Entry 8VG4 (electron microscopy, 3.11 A resolution); this record covers chains A and B.

[Chain A]
Name: Fatty acid synthase
Organism: Homo sapiens
Notes: EC 2.3.1.85, 2.3.1.38, 2.3.1.39, 2.3.1.41, 1.1.1.100, 4.2.1.59, 1.3.1.39, 3.1.2.14
UniProtKB: P49327 (FAS_HUMAN); residue numbers follow UniProt; this construct covers 2-2511
Sequence (2553 residues; each row starts with the number of its first residue; numbers below 1 keep their minus sign (Met-31 is residue -31)):
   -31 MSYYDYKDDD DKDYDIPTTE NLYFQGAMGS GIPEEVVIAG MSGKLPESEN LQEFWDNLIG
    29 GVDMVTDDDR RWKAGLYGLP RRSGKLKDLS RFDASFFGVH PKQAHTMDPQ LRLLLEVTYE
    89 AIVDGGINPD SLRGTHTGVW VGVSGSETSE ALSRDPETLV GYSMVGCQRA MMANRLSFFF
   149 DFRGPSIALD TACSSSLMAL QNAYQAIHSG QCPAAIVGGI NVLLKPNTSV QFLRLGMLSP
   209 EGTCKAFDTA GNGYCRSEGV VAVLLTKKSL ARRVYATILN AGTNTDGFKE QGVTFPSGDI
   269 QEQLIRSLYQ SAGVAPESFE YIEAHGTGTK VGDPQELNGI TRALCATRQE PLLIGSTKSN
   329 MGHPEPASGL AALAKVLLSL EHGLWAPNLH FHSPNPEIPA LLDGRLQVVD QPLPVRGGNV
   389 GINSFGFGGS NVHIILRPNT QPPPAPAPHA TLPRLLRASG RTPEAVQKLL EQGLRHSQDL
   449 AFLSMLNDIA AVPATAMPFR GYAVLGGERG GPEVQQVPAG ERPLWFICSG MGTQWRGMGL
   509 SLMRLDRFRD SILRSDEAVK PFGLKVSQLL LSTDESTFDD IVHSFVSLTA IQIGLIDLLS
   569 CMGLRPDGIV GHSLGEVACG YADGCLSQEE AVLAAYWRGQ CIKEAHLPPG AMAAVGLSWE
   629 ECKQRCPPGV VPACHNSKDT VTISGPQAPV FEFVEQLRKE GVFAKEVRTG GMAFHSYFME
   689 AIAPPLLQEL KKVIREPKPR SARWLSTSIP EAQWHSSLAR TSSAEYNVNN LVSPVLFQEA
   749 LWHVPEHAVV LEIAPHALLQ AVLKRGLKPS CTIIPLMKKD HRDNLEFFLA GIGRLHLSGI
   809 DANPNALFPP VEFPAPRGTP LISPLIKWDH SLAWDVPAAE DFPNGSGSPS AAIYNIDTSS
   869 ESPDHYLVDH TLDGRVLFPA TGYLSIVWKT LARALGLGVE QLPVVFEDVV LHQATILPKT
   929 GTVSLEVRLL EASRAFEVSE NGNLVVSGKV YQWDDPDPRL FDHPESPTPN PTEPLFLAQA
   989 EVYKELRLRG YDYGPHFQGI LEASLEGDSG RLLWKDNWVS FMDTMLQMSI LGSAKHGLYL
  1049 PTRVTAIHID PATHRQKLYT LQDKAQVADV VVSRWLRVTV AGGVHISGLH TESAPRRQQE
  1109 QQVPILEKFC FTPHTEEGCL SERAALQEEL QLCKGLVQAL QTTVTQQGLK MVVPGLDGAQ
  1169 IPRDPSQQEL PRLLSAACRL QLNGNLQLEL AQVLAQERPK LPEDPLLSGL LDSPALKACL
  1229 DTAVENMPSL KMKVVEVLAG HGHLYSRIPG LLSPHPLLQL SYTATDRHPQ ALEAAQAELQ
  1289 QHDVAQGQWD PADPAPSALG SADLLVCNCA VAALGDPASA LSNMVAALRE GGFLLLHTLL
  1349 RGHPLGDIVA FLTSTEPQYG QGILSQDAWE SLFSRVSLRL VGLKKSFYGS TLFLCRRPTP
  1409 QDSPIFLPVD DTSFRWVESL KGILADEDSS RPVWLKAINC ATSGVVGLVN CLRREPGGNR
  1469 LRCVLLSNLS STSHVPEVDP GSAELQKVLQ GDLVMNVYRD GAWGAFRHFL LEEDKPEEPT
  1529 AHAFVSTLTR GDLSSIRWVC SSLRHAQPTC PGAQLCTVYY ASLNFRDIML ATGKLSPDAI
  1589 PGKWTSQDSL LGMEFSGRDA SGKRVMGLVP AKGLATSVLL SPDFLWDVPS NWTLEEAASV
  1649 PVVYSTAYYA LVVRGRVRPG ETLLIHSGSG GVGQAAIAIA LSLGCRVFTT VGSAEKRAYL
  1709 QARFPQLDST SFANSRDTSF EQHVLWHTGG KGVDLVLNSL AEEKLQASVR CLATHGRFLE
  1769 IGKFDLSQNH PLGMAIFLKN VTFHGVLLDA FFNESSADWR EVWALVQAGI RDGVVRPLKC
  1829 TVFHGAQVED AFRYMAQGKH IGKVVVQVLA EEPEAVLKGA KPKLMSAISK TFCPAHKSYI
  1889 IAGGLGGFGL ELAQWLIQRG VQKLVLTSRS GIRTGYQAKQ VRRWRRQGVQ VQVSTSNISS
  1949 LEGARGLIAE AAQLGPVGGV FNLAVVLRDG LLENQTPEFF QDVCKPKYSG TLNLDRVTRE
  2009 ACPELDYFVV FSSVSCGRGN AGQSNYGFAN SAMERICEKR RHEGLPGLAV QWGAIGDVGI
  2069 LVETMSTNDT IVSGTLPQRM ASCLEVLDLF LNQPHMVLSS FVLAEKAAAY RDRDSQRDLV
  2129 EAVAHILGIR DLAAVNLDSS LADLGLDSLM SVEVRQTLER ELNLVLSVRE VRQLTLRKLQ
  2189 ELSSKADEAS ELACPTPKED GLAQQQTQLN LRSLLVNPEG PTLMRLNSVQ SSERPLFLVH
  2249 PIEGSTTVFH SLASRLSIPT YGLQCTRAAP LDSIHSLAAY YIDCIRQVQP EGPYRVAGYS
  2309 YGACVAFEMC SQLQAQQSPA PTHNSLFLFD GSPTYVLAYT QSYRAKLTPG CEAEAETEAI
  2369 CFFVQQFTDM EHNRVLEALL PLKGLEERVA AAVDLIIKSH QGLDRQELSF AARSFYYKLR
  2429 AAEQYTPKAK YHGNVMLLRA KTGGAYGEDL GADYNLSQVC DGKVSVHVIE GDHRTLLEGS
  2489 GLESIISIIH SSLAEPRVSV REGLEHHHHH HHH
Not modelled in the structure: -31 to 858, 1149-1172, 2067-2080, 2113-2521
Differences from the reference sequence: initiating methionine (-31); expression tag (-30 to 1, 2512-2521); conflict Thr1151 (Lys in P49327)
Swiss-Prot annotation at these positions:
  - active site: Cys161 (For beta-ketoacyl synthase activity), His293 (For beta-ketoacyl synthase activity), His331 (For beta-ketoacyl synthase activity), Ser581 (For malonyltransferase activity), His878 (Proton acceptor), Asp1031 (Proton donor), Ser2308 (For thioesterase activity), His2481 (For thioesterase activity)
  - binding site (an acyl-CoA): Asp647, Thr648, Phe671, Arg773
  - modified residue: Ser63 (Phosphoserine), Lys70 (N6-acetyllysine), Ser207 (Phosphoserine), Lys298 (N6-acetyllysine), Lys436 (N6-acetyllysine), Lys528 (N6-acetyllysine), Lys673 (N6-acetyllysine), Ser725 (Phosphoserine), Lys992 (N6-acetyllysine), Ser1174 (Phosphoserine), Ser1411 (Phosphoserine), Cys1471 (S-nitrosocysteine), Ser1584 (Phosphoserine), Ser1594 (Phosphoserine), Lys1704 (N6-(pyridoxal phosphate)lysine), Lys1771 (N6-acetyllysine), Lys1847 (N6-acetyllysine), Lys1995 (N6-acetyllysine), Cys2091 (S-nitrosocysteine), Ser2156 (O-(pantetheine 4'-phosphoryl)serine) and 5 more in UniProt
  - cross-link: Lys2449 (Glycyl lysine isopeptide (Lys-Gly) (interchain with G-Cter in SUMO2))
Small-molecule neighbours:
  - NADPH (NDP; NADPH dihydro-nicotinamide-adenine-dinucleotide phosphate), molecule 1: Phe1573, Val1650, Val1651, Thr1654, Ser1675, Ser1677, Gly1678, Gly1679, Val1680, Gly1681, Val1699, Gly1700, Lys1704, Ser1723, Arg1724, Ser1747, Ile1769, Val1794, Leu1795, Leu1796, Met1843, Ala1844, Gly1846, His1848, Gly1850
  - NADPH (NDP), molecule 2: Ala1890, Gly1891, Gly1894, Gly1895, Phe1896, Thr1915, Ser1916, Arg1917, Ser1918, Arg1921, Asn1970, Leu1971, Ala1972, Val1973, Pro1994, Lys1995, Phe2019, Ser2020, Ser2021, Tyr2034, Trp2060, Gly2061, Ala2062, Ile2063
From the paper describing this entry:
  - binding site for NADPH: Lys1995, Tyr2034
  - catalytic residues: Thr1654, Lys1771, Asp1797, Lys1995, Tyr2034 (citing earlier work)
  - mutagenesis - M1577A, R1841A: decreased catalytic activity
  - mutagenesis - R1841A: abolished catalytic activity on C-glucose

[Chain B]
Name: Fatty acid synthase
Organism: Homo sapiens
Notes: EC 2.3.1.85, 2.3.1.38, 2.3.1.39, 2.3.1.41, 1.1.1.100, 4.2.1.59, 1.3.1.39, 3.1.2.14
UniProtKB: P49327 (FAS_HUMAN); numbering as in UniProt (aligned over 2-2511)
Sequence (2553 residues; row label = number of the first residue in the row; numbers below 1 keep their minus sign (Met-31 is residue -31)):
   -31 MSYYDYKDDD DKDYDIPTTE NLYFQGAMGS GIPEEVVIAG MSGKLPESEN LQEFWDNLIG
    29 GVDMVTDDDR RWKAGLYGLP RRSGKLKDLS RFDASFFGVH PKQAHTMDPQ LRLLLEVTYE
    89 AIVDGGINPD SLRGTHTGVW VGVSGSETSE ALSRDPETLV GYSMVGCQRA MMANRLSFFF
   149 DFRGPSIALD TACSSSLMAL QNAYQAIHSG QCPAAIVGGI NVLLKPNTSV QFLRLGMLSP
   209 EGTCKAFDTA GNGYCRSEGV VAVLLTKKSL ARRVYATILN AGTNTDGFKE QGVTFPSGDI
   269 QEQLIRSLYQ SAGVAPESFE YIEAHGTGTK VGDPQELNGI TRALCATRQE PLLIGSTKSN
   329 MGHPEPASGL AALAKVLLSL EHGLWAPNLH FHSPNPEIPA LLDGRLQVVD QPLPVRGGNV
   389 GINSFGFGGS NVHIILRPNT QPPPAPAPHA TLPRLLRASG RTPEAVQKLL EQGLRHSQDL
   449 AFLSMLNDIA AVPATAMPFR GYAVLGGERG GPEVQQVPAG ERPLWFICSG MGTQWRGMGL
   509 SLMRLDRFRD SILRSDEAVK PFGLKVSQLL LSTDESTFDD IVHSFVSLTA IQIGLIDLLS
   569 CMGLRPDGIV GHSLGEVACG YADGCLSQEE AVLAAYWRGQ CIKEAHLPPG AMAAVGLSWE
   629 ECKQRCPPGV VPACHNSKDT VTISGPQAPV FEFVEQLRKE GVFAKEVRTG GMAFHSYFME
   689 AIAPPLLQEL KKVIREPKPR SARWLSTSIP EAQWHSSLAR TSSAEYNVNN LVSPVLFQEA
   749 LWHVPEHAVV LEIAPHALLQ AVLKRGLKPS CTIIPLMKKD HRDNLEFFLA GIGRLHLSGI
   809 DANPNALFPP VEFPAPRGTP LISPLIKWDH SLAWDVPAAE DFPNGSGSPS AAIYNIDTSS
   869 ESPDHYLVDH TLDGRVLFPA TGYLSIVWKT LARALGLGVE QLPVVFEDVV LHQATILPKT
   929 GTVSLEVRLL EASRAFEVSE NGNLVVSGKV YQWDDPDPRL FDHPESPTPN PTEPLFLAQA
   989 EVYKELRLRG YDYGPHFQGI LEASLEGDSG RLLWKDNWVS FMDTMLQMSI LGSAKHGLYL
  1049 PTRVTAIHID PATHRQKLYT LQDKAQVADV VVSRWLRVTV AGGVHISGLH TESAPRRQQE
  1109 QQVPILEKFC FTPHTEEGCL SERAALQEEL QLCKGLVQAL QTTVTQQGLK MVVPGLDGAQ
  1169 IPRDPSQQEL PRLLSAACRL QLNGNLQLEL AQVLAQERPK LPEDPLLSGL LDSPALKACL
  1229 DTAVENMPSL KMKVVEVLAG HGHLYSRIPG LLSPHPLLQL SYTATDRHPQ ALEAAQAELQ
  1289 QHDVAQGQWD PADPAPSALG SADLLVCNCA VAALGDPASA LSNMVAALRE GGFLLLHTLL
  1349 RGHPLGDIVA FLTSTEPQYG QGILSQDAWE SLFSRVSLRL VGLKKSFYGS TLFLCRRPTP
  1409 QDSPIFLPVD DTSFRWVESL KGILADEDSS RPVWLKAINC ATSGVVGLVN CLRREPGGNR
  1469 LRCVLLSNLS STSHVPEVDP GSAELQKVLQ GDLVMNVYRD GAWGAFRHFL LEEDKPEEPT
  1529 AHAFVSTLTR GDLSSIRWVC SSLRHAQPTC PGAQLCTVYY ASLNFRDIML ATGKLSPDAI
  1589 PGKWTSQDSL LGMEFSGRDA SGKRVMGLVP AKGLATSVLL SPDFLWDVPS NWTLEEAASV
  1649 PVVYSTAYYA LVVRGRVRPG ETLLIHSGSG GVGQAAIAIA LSLGCRVFTT VGSAEKRAYL
  1709 QARFPQLDST SFANSRDTSF EQHVLWHTGG KGVDLVLNSL AEEKLQASVR CLATHGRFLE
  1769 IGKFDLSQNH PLGMAIFLKN VTFHGVLLDA FFNESSADWR EVWALVQAGI RDGVVRPLKC
  1829 TVFHGAQVED AFRYMAQGKH IGKVVVQVLA EEPEAVLKGA KPKLMSAISK TFCPAHKSYI
  1889 IAGGLGGFGL ELAQWLIQRG VQKLVLTSRS GIRTGYQAKQ VRRWRRQGVQ VQVSTSNISS
  1949 LEGARGLIAE AAQLGPVGGV FNLAVVLRDG LLENQTPEFF QDVCKPKYSG TLNLDRVTRE
  2009 ACPELDYFVV FSSVSCGRGN AGQSNYGFAN SAMERICEKR RHEGLPGLAV QWGAIGDVGI
  2069 LVETMSTNDT IVSGTLPQRM ASCLEVLDLF LNQPHMVLSS FVLAEKAAAY RDRDSQRDLV
  2129 EAVAHILGIR DLAAVNLDSS LADLGLDSLM SVEVRQTLER ELNLVLSVRE VRQLTLRKLQ
  2189 ELSSKADEAS ELACPTPKED GLAQQQTQLN LRSLLVNPEG PTLMRLNSVQ SSERPLFLVH
  2249 PIEGSTTVFH SLASRLSIPT YGLQCTRAAP LDSIHSLAAY YIDCIRQVQP EGPYRVAGYS
  2309 YGACVAFEMC SQLQAQQSPA PTHNSLFLFD GSPTYVLAYT QSYRAKLTPG CEAEAETEAI
  2369 CFFVQQFTDM EHNRVLEALL PLKGLEERVA AAVDLIIKSH QGLDRQELSF AARSFYYKLR
  2429 AAEQYTPKAK YHGNVMLLRA KTGGAYGEDL GADYNLSQVC DGKVSVHVIE GDHRTLLEGS
  2489 GLESIISIIH SSLAEPRVSV REGLEHHHHH HHH
Not modelled in the structure: -31 to 858, 1151-1172, 2067-2080, 2114-2124, 2195-2521
Differences from the reference sequence: initiating methionine (-31); expression tag (-30 to 1, 2512-2521); conflict Thr1151 (Lys in P49327)
Modified residues: Ser2156 (4'-phosphopanthetheine-serine; 4HH)
Swiss-Prot annotation at these positions:
  - active site: Cys161 (For beta-ketoacyl synthase activity), His293 (For beta-ketoacyl synthase activity), His331 (For beta-ketoacyl synthase activity), Ser581 (For malonyltransferase activity), His878 (Proton acceptor), Asp1031 (Proton donor), Ser2308 (For thioesterase activity), His2481 (For thioesterase activity)
  - binding site (an acyl-CoA): Asp647, Thr648, Phe671, Arg773
  - modified residue: Ser63 (Phosphoserine), Lys70 (N6-acetyllysine), Ser207 (Phosphoserine), Lys298 (N6-acetyllysine), Lys436 (N6-acetyllysine), Lys528 (N6-acetyllysine), Lys673 (N6-acetyllysine), Ser725 (Phosphoserine), Lys992 (N6-acetyllysine), Ser1174 (Phosphoserine), Ser1411 (Phosphoserine), Cys1471 (S-nitrosocysteine), Ser1584 (Phosphoserine), Ser1594 (Phosphoserine), Lys1704 (N6-(pyridoxal phosphate)lysine), Lys1771 (N6-acetyllysine), Lys1847 (N6-acetyllysine), Lys1995 (N6-acetyllysine), Cys2091 (S-nitrosocysteine), Ser2198 (Phosphoserine) and 4 more in UniProt
  - cross-link: Lys2449 (Glycyl lysine isopeptide (Lys-Gly) (interchain with G-Cter in SUMO2))
Small-molecule neighbours:
  - NADPH (NDP; NADPH dihydro-nicotinamide-adenine-dinucleotide phosphate), molecule 1: Phe1573, Arg1574, Val1650, Val1651, Thr1654, Ser1675, Ser1677, Gly1678, Gly1679, Val1680, Thr1698, Val1699, Gly1700, Lys1704, Ser1723, Arg1724, Ile1769, Val1794, Leu1795, Leu1796, Met1843, Ala1844, Gln1845, Gly1846, His1848, Gly1850
  - NADPH (NDP), molecule 2: Gly1891, Leu1893, Gly1894, Gly1895, Phe1896, Thr1915, Ser1916, Arg1917, Ser1918, Asn1945, Ser1947, Asn1970, Leu1971, Ala1972, Val1973, Val1974, Pro1994, Lys1995, Phe2019, Ser2020, Ser2021, Tyr2034, Trp2060, Gly2061, Ala2062, Ile2063
From the paper describing this entry:
  - catalytic residues: His878 (citing earlier work)
  - contacts within the chain: Arg1105-Met2158, Arg883-Leu2157, Ile924-Val2160
  - mutagenesis - R883A, R883E, R1105A, M2158A, V2160A: decreased catalytic activity

[Chain A / chain B interface]
Residue-residue contacts (96):
  Arg936(A) - Leu938(B)
  Leu938(A) - Leu938(B)  hydrophobic
  Leu938(A) - Glu945(B)
  Ala940(A) - Glu945(B)
  Ala940(A) - Leu952(B)
  Ser941(A) - Glu945(B)  hydrogen bond
  Glu945(A) - Leu938(B)
  Glu945(A) - Ala940(B)
  Gly950(A) - Ala940(B)
  Glu973(A) - Trp1734(B)
  Ser974(A) - Trp1734(B)
  Pro975(A) - Trp1734(B)
  Arg1051(A) - Ala1783(B)
  Thr1053(A) - Arg1758(B)
  Trp1083(A) - Leu1733(B)
  Trp1083(A) - Trp1734(B)
  Trp1083(A) - Gly1737(B)
  Trp1083(A) - Gly1738(B)
  Leu1084(A) - Gln1730(B)
  Arg1662(A) - Asn1788(B)  hydrogen bond
  Arg1662(A) - Val1789(B)
  Arg1662(A) - Thr1790(B)  hydrogen bond
  Arg1664(A) - Arg1664(B)
  Gln1730(A) - Leu1084(B)
  Leu1733(A) - Trp1083(B)
  Leu1733(A) - Leu1084(B)  hydrophobic
  Leu1733(A) - Arg1085(B)
  Trp1734(A) - Glu973(B)
  Trp1734(A) - Pro975(B)  hydrophobic
  Trp1734(A) - Trp1083(B)
  Trp1734(A) - Leu1084(B)
  Gly1737(A) - Trp1083(B)
  Arg1758(A) - Thr1053(B)
  Arg1758(A) - Arg1085(B)
  His1763(A) - Glu1802(B)  salt bridge
  Lys1771(A) - Leu1786(B)
  Asp1773(A) - Met1782(B)
  Leu1774(A) - Met1782(B)
  Leu1774(A) - Ala1783(B)
  Leu1774(A) - Phe1785(B)  hydrophobic
  Leu1774(A) - Leu1786(B)  hydrophobic
  Asn1777(A) - Gly1781(B)
  Asn1777(A) - Met1782(B)  hydrogen bond (side chain-backbone)
  Asn1777(A) - Ala1783(B)  hydrogen bond (side chain-backbone)
  His1778(A) - Leu1780(B)
  His1778(A) - Gly1781(B)
  His1778(A) - Met1782(B)  hydrogen bond (backbone-backbone)
  Pro1779(A) - Pro1779(B)  hydrophobic
  Pro1779(A) - Leu1780(B)
  Pro1779(A) - Met1782(B)
  Leu1780(A) - His1778(B)
  Leu1780(A) - Pro1779(B)
  Leu1780(A) - Leu1780(B)  hydrogen bond (backbone-backbone)
  Leu1780(A) - Met1782(B)  hydrophobic
  Gly1781(A) - Asn1777(B)
  Met1782(A) - Asp1773(B)
  Met1782(A) - Leu1774(B)
  Met1782(A) - Asn1777(B)  hydrogen bond (backbone-side chain)
  Met1782(A) - His1778(B)  hydrogen bond (backbone-backbone)
  Met1782(A) - Pro1779(B)
  Met1782(A) - Leu1780(B)  hydrophobic
  Ala1783(A) - Arg1051(B)
  Ala1783(A) - Leu1774(B)
  Ala1783(A) - Asn1777(B)  hydrogen bond (backbone-side chain)
  Phe1785(A) - Leu1774(B)  hydrophobic
  Phe1785(A) - Phe1791(B)  hydrophobic
  Phe1785(A) - Gly1793(B)
  Leu1786(A) - Lys1771(B)
  Leu1786(A) - Leu1774(B)  hydrophobic
  Leu1786(A) - Leu1795(B)
  Asn1788(A) - Tyr1657(B)  hydrogen bond
  Asn1788(A) - Arg1662(B)  hydrogen bond (backbone-side chain)
  Asn1788(A) - Gly1793(B)
  Asn1788(A) - Val1794(B)
  Asn1788(A) - Leu1795(B)  hydrogen bond (side chain-backbone)
  Val1789(A) - Arg1662(B)
  Val1789(A) - Gly1793(B)  hydrogen bond (backbone-backbone)
  Thr1790(A) - Arg1662(B)  hydrogen bond
  Thr1790(A) - Thr1790(B)
  Thr1790(A) - Phe1791(B)
  Thr1790(A) - His1792(B)  hydrogen bond
  Phe1791(A) - Phe1785(B)  hydrophobic
  Phe1791(A) - Val1789(B)
  Phe1791(A) - Thr1790(B)
  Phe1791(A) - Phe1791(B)  hydrogen bond (backbone-backbone)
  His1792(A) - Val1789(B)
  His1792(A) - Thr1790(B)  hydrogen bond
  Gly1793(A) - Phe1785(B)
  Gly1793(A) - Asn1788(B)
  Gly1793(A) - Val1789(B)  hydrogen bond (backbone-backbone)
  Val1794(A) - Asn1788(B)
  Leu1795(A) - Leu1786(B)
  Leu1795(A) - Asn1788(B)  hydrogen bond (backbone-side chain)
  Ala1798(A) - His1763(B)
  Ala1798(A) - Asn1788(B)
  Glu1802(A) - His1763(B)  salt bridge
Other interface residues (no listed pair), chain A (53 interface residues in all): Leu937, Glu939, Ser947, Leu952, Tyr1657, Gly1738, Leu1753, Gln1754, Ser1775, Ser1803
Other interface residues (no listed pair), chain B (51 interface residues in all): Arg936, Ser941, Ser947, Gly950, Asn951, Ser974, Leu1753, Ser1775, Ala1798

[Overview]
53 residues of chain A and 51 residues of chain B are in contact, with 20 hydrogen bonds and 2 salt bridges.
Polar contacts include His1763(A)-Glu1802(B), Glu1802(A)-His1763(B) and Ser941(A)-Glu945(B). The paper reports
catalytic residues Thr1654(A), Lys1771(A) and His878(B) among others; R883A, R883E and R1105A of chain B,
among others, reduce catalytic activity; 7 substitutions were tested in all.
Chain A is Fatty acid synthase and chain B is Fatty acid synthase, both from Homo sapiens; the structure,
Modifying portion of human FASN with NADPH and the ACP at the DH domain, was determined by electron microscopy
(same publication as 8VF7).
